Entry 6RJP (X-ray diffraction, 2.57 A resolution); this record covers chains A and C.

== Chain A ==
Molecule: Bcl-2-related protein A1
Organism: Homo sapiens
UniProtKB: Q16548 (B2LA1_HUMAN); residue numbers follow UniProt; this construct covers 1-149
Chain sequence (171 residues; row label = number of the first residue in the row; numbers below 1 keep their minus sign (Met-21 is residue -21)):
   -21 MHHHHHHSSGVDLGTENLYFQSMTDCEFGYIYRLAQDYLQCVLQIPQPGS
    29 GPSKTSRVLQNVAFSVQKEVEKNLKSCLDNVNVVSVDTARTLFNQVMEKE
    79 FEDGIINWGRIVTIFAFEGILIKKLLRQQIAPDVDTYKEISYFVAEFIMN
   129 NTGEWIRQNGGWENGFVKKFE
Disordered / not traced: -21 to -1
Sequence notes: initiating methionine (-21); expression tag (-20 to 0)
Curated features (UniProtKB/Swiss-Prot):
  - motif: Lys77 to Gly97 (BH1), Glu132 to Lys147 (BH2)

== Chain C ==
Molecule: Bcl-2-like protein 11
UniProtKB: O43521 (B2L11_HUMAN); residues 1-17 here correspond to UniProt positions 147-163 (UniProt number = residue number + 146)
Chain sequence (17 residues; row label = number of the first residue in the row):
     1 XIAEALRRIGDAFNAAY
Sequence notes: engineered mutation LV8_1 (Trp147 in O43521); conflict Glu4 (Gln150 in O43521), Ala5 (Glu151 in O43521), Ala12 (Glu158 in O43521), Ala16 (Tyr162 in O43521)
Modified residues: LV8 ((2S)-3-acetamido-2-azanyl-propanoic acid) at position 1; Ala3 (alpha-aminoisobutyric acid; AIB)
Glycans and other covalent adducts: covalent link LV8_1-Glu4

== Interface between chain A and chain C ==
Residue-residue contacts (36; chain A residue first):
  Val44(A) with Ile9(C), hydrophobic; Phe13(C), hydrophobic
  Glu47(A) with Ile9(C)
  Val48(A) with Leu6(C), hydrophobic; Ile9(C), hydrophobic
  Asn51(A) with Arg8(C), hydrogen bond
  Leu52(A) with LV8_1(C); Ile2(C), hydrophobic; Ala5(C), hydrophobic
  Cys55(A) with LV8_1(C), covalent bond
  Val74(A) with Ile2(C), hydrophobic; Ala3(C); Leu6(C), hydrophobic
  Met75(A) with Leu6(C), hydrophobic
  Lys77(A) with Ala3(C); Arg7(C)
  Glu78(A) with Ala3(C); Leu6(C); Arg7(C), hydrogen bond (backbone-side chain)
  Glu80(A) with Arg7(C)
  Asp81(A) with Arg7(C), salt bridge
  Asn85(A) with Asp11(C), hydrogen bond; Asn14(C), hydrogen bond
  Trp86(A) with Asn14(C), hydrogen bond (backbone-side chain)
  Gly87(A) with Gly10(C); Asn14(C), hydrogen bond (backbone-side chain)
  Arg88(A) with Arg7(C); Gly10(C); Asp11(C), salt bridge
  Thr91(A) with Leu6(C); Gly10(C)
  Phe95(A) with Ile2(C), hydrophobic
  Lys147(A) with Asn14(C), hydrogen bond (side chain-backbone); Tyr17(C)
  Phe148(A) with Phe13(C); Tyr17(C), hydrophobic
Also at the interface, not in a pair above, chain A (23 interface residues in all): Val40, Ser43, Val59
The authors on this interface:
  - specific contacts: Arg88(A)-Asp11(C)
  - interface residues, chain A: Cys55(A)
  - interface residues, chain C: Leu6(C), Ile9(C), Phe13(C), Tyr17(C)

== Summary ==
23 residues of chain A and 13 residues of chain C are in contact; the contacts include 1 covalent bond, 7
hydrogen bonds and 2 salt bridges. Polar pairs include Asp81(A)-Arg7(C), Arg88(A)-Asp11(C) and
Asn51(A)-Arg8(C). The paper describes a contact between Arg88(A) and Asp11(C). The paper reports interface
residues Cys55(A) and Leu6(C) among others.
Here chain A is Bcl-2-related protein A1 (Homo sapiens) and chain C is Bcl-2-like protein 11. Entry 6RJP
(Bfl-1 in complex with alpha helical peptide) was determined by X-ray diffraction.
